Entry 8S7J (electron microscopy, 2.26 A resolution); this record covers chains A and B of the 4 polymer chains in the assembly.

Chain A:
Name: Capsid protein VP1
From: Human coxsackievirus A9 (strain Griggs)
Reference sequence: P21404 (POLG_CXA9); residues 1-299 here correspond to UniProt positions 569-867 (UniProt number = residue number + 568)
Chain sequence (299 residues; row label = number of the first residue in the row):
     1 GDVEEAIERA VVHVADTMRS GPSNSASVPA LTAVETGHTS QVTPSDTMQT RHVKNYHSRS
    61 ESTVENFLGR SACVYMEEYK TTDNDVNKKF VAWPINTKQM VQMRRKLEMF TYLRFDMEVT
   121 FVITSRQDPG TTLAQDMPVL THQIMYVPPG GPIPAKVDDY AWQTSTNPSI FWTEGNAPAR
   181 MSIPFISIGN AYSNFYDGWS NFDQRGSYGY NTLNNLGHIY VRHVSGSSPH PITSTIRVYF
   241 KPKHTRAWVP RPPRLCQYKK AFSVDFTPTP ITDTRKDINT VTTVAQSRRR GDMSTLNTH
Not modelled in the structure: 284-299
Sequence notes: variant V11 (Arg579 in P21404), V12 (Cys580 in P21404), H13 (Thr581 in P21404), S20 (Thr588 in P21404), N84 (Lys652 in P21404), D85 (His653 in P21404), H142 (Arg710 in P21404)
Ligand contacts: A1H9Q (N-[(4-methoxyphenyl)methyl]-4-[(4-methylpiperazin-1-yl)methyl]aniline): I95, T97, F115, M117, V119, Y146, M181, I183, Y192, S193, Y210, L213, N214, L216, F240
Curated features (UniProtKB/Swiss-Prot):
  - motif: R290 to D292 (Cell attachment site)
  - site: H299 (Cleavage)

Chain B:
Name: Capsid protein VP2
From: Human coxsackievirus A9 (strain Griggs)
Reference sequence: P21404 (POLG_CXA9); residues 1-261 here correspond to UniProt positions 70-330 (UniProt number = residue number + 69)
Chain sequence (261 residues; numbered 1 to 261; the number before each row is that of its first residue):
     1 SPTVEECGYS DRVRSITLGN STITTQECAN VVVGYGRWPT YLRDDEATAE DQPTQPDVAT
    61 CRFYTLDSIK WEKGSVGWWW KFPEALSDMG LFGQNMQYHY LGRAGYTIHV QCNASKFHQG
   121 CLLVVCVPEA EMGGAVVGQA FSATAMANGD KAYEFTSATQ SDQTKVQTAI HNAGMGVGVG
   181 NLTIYPHQWI NLRTNNSATI VMPYINSVPM DNMFRHYNFT LMVIPFVKLD YADTASTYVP
   241 ITVTVAPMCA EYNGLRLAQA Q
Not modelled in the structure: 1-9, 261
Sequence notes: variant V110 (Leu179 in P21404)
Curated features (UniProtKB/Swiss-Prot):
  - site: Q261 (Cleavage)

Interface between chain A and chain B:
Contacting residue pairs (89; chain A residue first):
  V34(A) with W189(B)
  E35(A) with Q188(B); W189(B); N191(B), hydrogen bond; T194(B), hydrogen bond; N195(B)
  T36(A) with A29(B); N30(B); V32(B); Q188(B), hydrogen bond (backbone-side chain)
  T111(A) with E129(B)
  Y112(A) with E129(B), hydrogen bond; N206(B); S207(B)
  N190(A) with S207(B), hydrogen bond (backbone-backbone); V208(B); P209(B)
  A191(A) with S207(B)
  F195(A) with E129(B); E131(B)
  Y196(A) with E129(B); E131(B); H216(B)
  D197(A) with K81(B), salt bridge; E129(B), hydrogen bond (backbone-side chain); A130(B); E131(B); H216(B), hydrogen bond (backbone-side chain); Y217(B), hydrogen bond (backbone-backbone)
  G198(A) with R215(B)
  W199(A) with F141(B); S142(B); A143(B), hydrophobic; M146(B), hydrophobic; R215(B), hydrogen bond (backbone-backbone); Y217(B)
  S200(A) with R215(B), hydrogen bond (backbone-side chain)
  N201(A) with R215(B)
  F202(A) with Y100(B), hydrophobic; N212(B); R215(B); A260(B)
  Q204(A) with E84(B), hydrogen bond; A143(B); F214(B), hydrogen bond (side chain-backbone); Y217(B)
  Y208(A) with E131(B); M132(B), hydrogen bond (side chain-backbone); F141(B), hydrophobic; M146(B), hydrophobic
  G209(A) with E131(B)
  Y210(A) with E131(B)
  V249(A) with Y35(B); P128(B), hydrophobic
  P250(A) with I184(B); Y185(B)
  R251(A) with P128(B), hydrogen bond (side chain-backbone); E129(B), hydrogen bond (side chain-backbone); Y185(B)
  P252(A) with V177(B); N181(B); I184(B); Y185(B)
  P253(A) with V177(B)
  R254(A) with G176(B)
  L255(A) with G176(B), hydrogen bond (backbone-backbone); G178(B)
  C256(A) with N172(B), hydrogen bond; G176(B), hydrogen bond (backbone-backbone)
  K259(A) with V137(B)
  K260(A) with G138(B)
  V264(A) with E131(B)
  D265(A) with G133(B); G134(B), hydrogen bond (side chain-backbone); V137(B); G138(B), hydrogen bond (side chain-backbone)
  F266(A) with V137(B); Q167(B); N172(B); G174(B); M175(B); G176(B)
  P268(A) with T159(B); Q167(B); H171(B); N172(B)
  T269(A) with H171(B), hydrogen bond (backbone-side chain); N172(B), hydrogen bond (backbone-side chain)
  I271(A) with H171(B)
Interface residues without a listed pair, chain A (39 interface residues in all): G37, G189, D203, T267
Interface residues without a listed pair, chain B (52 interface residues in all): A169, V179, H187, I205, T220

Summary:
39 residues of chain A and 52 residues of chain B are in contact, with 22 hydrogen bonds and 1 salt bridge.
Polar pairs include D197(A)-K81(B), E35(A)-N191(B) and E35(A)-T194(B). Chain A binds compound A1H9Q.
Chain A is Capsid protein VP1 and chain B is Capsid protein VP2, both from Human coxsackievirus A9 (strain
Griggs); the structure, Coxsackievirus A9 bound with compound 20 (CL300), was determined by electron
microscopy together with 9EXI, 9FA9, 9FCZ, 9FGN, 9FO2, 9FO5 and 9FP5 from the same study.
